Entry 5TJR (X-ray diffraction, 2.95 A resolution); this record covers chains E and F of the 6 polymer chains in the assembly.

# Chain E (and F)
Molecule: Methylmalonate-semialdehyde dehydrogenase
Organism: Pseudomonas sp. AAC
Notes: chain F of this document is another copy of the same molecule, construct and numbering; everything in this record applies to it too
UniProtKB: A0A081YAY7 (A0A081YAY7_9PSED); residues 1-498 here = UniProt positions 1-498
Amino-acid sequence (531 residues; numbered -32 to 498; the number before each row is that of its first residue; numbers below 1 keep their minus sign (Met-32 is residue -32)):
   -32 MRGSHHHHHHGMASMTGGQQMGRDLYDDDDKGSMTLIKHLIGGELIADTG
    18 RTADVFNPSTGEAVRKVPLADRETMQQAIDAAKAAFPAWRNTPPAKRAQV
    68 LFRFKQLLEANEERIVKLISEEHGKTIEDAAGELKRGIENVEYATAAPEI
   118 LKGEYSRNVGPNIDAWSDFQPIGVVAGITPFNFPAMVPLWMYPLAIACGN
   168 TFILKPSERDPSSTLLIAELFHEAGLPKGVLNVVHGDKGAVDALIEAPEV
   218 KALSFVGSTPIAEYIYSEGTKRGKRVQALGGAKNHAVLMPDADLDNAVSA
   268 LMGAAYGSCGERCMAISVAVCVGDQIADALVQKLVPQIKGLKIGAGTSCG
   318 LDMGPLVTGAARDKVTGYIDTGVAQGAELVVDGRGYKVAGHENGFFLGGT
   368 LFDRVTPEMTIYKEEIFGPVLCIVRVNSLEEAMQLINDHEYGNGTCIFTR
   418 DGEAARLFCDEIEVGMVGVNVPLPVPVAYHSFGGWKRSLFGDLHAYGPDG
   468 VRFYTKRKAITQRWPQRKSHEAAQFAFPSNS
Not modelled in the structure: -32 to 1, 275-278, 307-328, 352-363, 495-498 (chain F: -32 to 0, 274-279, 308-328, 352-364, 495-498)
Differences from the reference sequence: initiating methionine (-32); expression tag (-31 to 0)
Ligand contacts: ADP (adenosine-5'-diphosphate): Ile145, Thr146, Pro147, Phe148, Asn149, Lys172, Pro173, Ser174, Glu175, Arg176, Gly203, Asp204, Lys205, Val208, Phe222, Gly224, Ser225, Ile228, Tyr231

# Interface between chain E and chain F
Residue-residue contacts - 26 pairs, chain E then chain F:
  Arg57(E) - Asn125(F)
  Asn58(E) - Asn125(F)
  Asn58(E) - Pro128(F)
  Asn58(E) - Asn129(F)  hydrogen bond
  Pro60(E) - Asn125(F)
  Pro60(E) - Val126(F)
  Pro60(E) - Gly127(F)
  Pro60(E) - Pro128(F)
  Pro61(E) - Asn125(F)
  Lys119(E) - Tyr122(F)  hydrogen bond (side chain-backbone)
  Tyr122(E) - Lys119(F)  hydrogen bond (backbone-side chain)
  Tyr122(E) - Tyr122(F)  hydrophobic
  Arg124(E) - Trp133(F)
  Arg124(E) - Asp135(F)  salt bridge
  Asn125(E) - Arg57(F)
  Asn125(E) - Asn58(F)
  Asn125(E) - Pro60(F)
  Asn125(E) - Pro61(F)
  Val126(E) - Pro60(F)
  Gly127(E) - Pro60(F)
  Pro128(E) - Asn58(F)
  Pro128(E) - Pro60(F)
  Asn129(E) - Asn58(F)  hydrogen bond
  Trp133(E) - Arg124(F)
  Asp135(E) - Arg124(F)  salt bridge
  Ala493(E) - Ala493(F)  hydrophobic
Other interface residues (no listed pair), chain E (17 interface residues in all): Thr59, Ser123
Other interface residues (no listed pair), chain F (18 interface residues in all): Ser123, Gln137, Ile477

# Overview
Chain E and chain F form an interface of 17 and 18 residues respectively; the contacts include 4 hydrogen
bonds and 2 salt bridges. Among the polar pairs are Arg124(E)-Asp135(F), Asn58(E)-Asn129(F) and
Lys119(E)-Tyr122(F). Chain E binds ADP.
Chain E and chain F are both Methylmalonate-semialdehyde dehydrogenase (Pseudomonas sp. AAC); the structure,
X-ray Crystal structure of a methylmalonate semialdehyde dehydrogenase from Pseudomonas sp. AAC, was
determined by X-ray diffraction, deposited together with 5TTJ and 5TTK.
